PDB entry 3RO2 | X-ray diffraction, 2.30 A resolution | chains A and B

[Chain A]
Name: G-protein-signaling modulator 2
From: Mus musculus
Notes: fragment: TPR domain
Reference sequence: Q8VDU0 (GPSM2_MOUSE); residues 15-350 here correspond to UniProt positions 22-357 (UniProt number = residue number + 7)
Chain sequence (338 residues; row label = number of the first residue in the row):
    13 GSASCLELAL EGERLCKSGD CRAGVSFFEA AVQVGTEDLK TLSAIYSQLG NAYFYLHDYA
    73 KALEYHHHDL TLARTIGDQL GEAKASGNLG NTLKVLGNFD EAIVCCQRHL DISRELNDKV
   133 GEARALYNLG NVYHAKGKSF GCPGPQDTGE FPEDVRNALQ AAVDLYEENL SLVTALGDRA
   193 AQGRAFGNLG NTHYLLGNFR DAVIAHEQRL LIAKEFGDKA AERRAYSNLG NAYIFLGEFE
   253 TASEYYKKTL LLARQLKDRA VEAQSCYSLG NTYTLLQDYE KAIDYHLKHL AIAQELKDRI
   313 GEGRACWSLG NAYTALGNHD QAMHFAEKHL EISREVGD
Disordered / not traced: 159-162, 345-350
Construct notes: expression tag (13-14)
From the paper describing this entry:
  - mutagenesis - R221A/R236A: abolished binding to peptide of Nuclear mitotic apparatus protein 1 (chain B)

[Chain B]
Name: peptide of Nuclear mitotic apparatus protein 1
Reference sequence: Q14980 (NUMA1_HUMAN); residues 1989-2016 here correspond to UniProt positions 1899-1926 (UniProt number = residue number - 90)
Chain sequence (28 residues; numbered 1989 to 2016; the number before each row is that of its first residue):
  1989 RNSFYMGTCQ DEPEQLDDWN RIAELQQR
Disordered / not traced: 1989-1991, 2014-2016

[Interface between chain A and chain B]
Pairs across the interface (63; chain A residue first):
  Leu18(A) - Ile2010(B)  hydrophobic
  Ala21(A) - Ile2010(B)  hydrophobic
  Leu22(A) - Ile2010(B)  hydrophobic
  Leu22(A) - Ala2011(B)  hydrophobic
  Glu25(A) - Trp2007(B)
  Glu25(A) - Asn2008(B)
  Glu25(A) - Arg2009(B)  hydrogen bond (side chain-backbone)
  Glu25(A) - Ile2010(B)  hydrogen bond (side chain-backbone)
  Glu25(A) - Ala2011(B)  hydrogen bond (side chain-backbone)
  Cys28(A) - Trp2007(B)  hydrophobic
  Lys29(A) - Trp2007(B)
  Lys29(A) - Asn2008(B)  hydrogen bond
  Phe40(A) - Ile2010(B)  hydrophobic
  Lys52(A) - Leu2013(B)
  Thr53(A) - Leu2013(B)
  Ala56(A) - Arg2009(B)
  Ser59(A) - Arg2009(B)  hydrogen bond
  Gln60(A) - Asp2006(B)  hydrogen bond (side chain-backbone)
  Gln60(A) - Trp2007(B)
  Gln60(A) - Arg2009(B)
  Gln60(A) - Ile2010(B)
  Asn63(A) - Leu2004(B)
  Asn63(A) - Trp2007(B)
  Ala64(A) - Trp2007(B)
  Phe66(A) - Glu2002(B)
  Asp81(A) - Arg2009(B)  salt bridge
  Lys96(A) - Asp2006(B)  salt bridge
  Lys96(A) - Arg2009(B)
  Asn103(A) - Glu2002(B)
  Lys106(A) - Glu2002(B)  salt bridge
  Arg136(A) - Asp2006(B)  salt bridge
  Tyr139(A) - Glu2000(B)
  His146(A) - Asp1999(B)
  Lys150(A) - Cys1997(B)  hydrogen bond
  Lys150(A) - Asp1999(B)  salt bridge
  Arg196(A) - Glu2000(B)
  Arg196(A) - Gln2003(B)
  Gly199(A) - Glu2000(B)
  Asn200(A) - Asp1999(B)
  Asn200(A) - Glu2000(B)  hydrogen bond (side chain-backbone)
  Asn203(A) - Cys1997(B)
  Asn203(A) - Gln1998(B)  hydrogen bond (side chain-backbone)
  Asn203(A) - Asp1999(B)  hydrogen bond
  Tyr206(A) - Met1994(B)  hydrogen bond
  Arg221(A) - Glu2000(B)  salt bridge
  Arg235(A) - Gln1998(B)  hydrogen bond
  Arg236(A) - Gln1998(B)
  Arg236(A) - Asp1999(B)
  Arg236(A) - Glu2000(B)  salt bridge
  Arg236(A) - Pro2001(B)
  Asn240(A) - Cys1997(B)  hydrogen bond (side chain-backbone)
  Asn240(A) - Gln1998(B)
  Asn243(A) - Met1994(B)
  Ile246(A) - Phe1992(B)  hydrophobic
  Ile246(A) - Met1994(B)  hydrophobic
  Phe247(A) - Met1994(B)  hydrophobic
  Gln276(A) - Tyr1993(B)
  Gln276(A) - Met1994(B)
  Gln276(A) - Gly1995(B)
  Tyr279(A) - Tyr1993(B)
  Ser280(A) - Phe1992(B)
  Asn283(A) - Phe1992(B)
  Arg316(A) - Tyr1993(B)
Also at the interface, not in a pair above, chain A (45 interface residues in all): Cys33, Ile57, Gly93, Gly195, Tyr258
Also at the interface, not in a pair above, chain B (20 interface residues in all): Asp2005
The authors on this interface:
  - interface residues, chain A: Glu25(A), Lys29(A), Arg235(A), Ile246(A), Phe247(A), Asn283(A)
  - hot spots on chain A (mutagenesis) - N203F: decreased binding to peptide of Nuclear mitotic apparatus protein 1 (chain B)

[In short]
45 residues of chain A face 20 of chain B across their interface; the contacts include 13 hydrogen bonds and 7
salt bridges. Polar contacts include Asp81(A)-Arg2009(B), Lys96(A)-Asp2006(B) and Lys106(A)-Glu2002(B). From
the paper: R221A/R236A of chain A abolish binding to peptide of Nuclear mitotic apparatus protein 1 (chain B);
interface residues Glu25(A), Lys29(A) and Arg235(A) among others.
Chain A is G-protein-signaling modulator 2 (Mus musculus) and chain B is peptide of Nuclear mitotic apparatus
protein 1; the structure, Structures of the LGN/NuMA complex, was determined by X-ray diffraction together
with 3RO3 from the same study.
